Entry 1GBC (X-ray diffraction, 2.20 A resolution); this record covers chains A and P.

# Chain A
Protein: Alpha-lytic protease
From: Lysobacter enzymogenes
Notes: EC 3.4.21.12
UniProt: P00778 (PRLA_LYSEN); the construct lacks a stretch of the UniProt sequence and is renumbered around it, so the offset changes along the chain: 16-19 = UniProt 202-205; 31-36 = UniProt 206-211; 38-44 = UniProt 212-218; 45-48 = UniProt 220-223; 13 more segments
Sequence (198 residues; row label = number of the first residue in the row; note: 60 numbers in that range are skipped by the numbering (no residue carries them; nothing is unmodelled there); a row labelled like 15A-15B holds insertion residues (15A, then the next letters in order)):
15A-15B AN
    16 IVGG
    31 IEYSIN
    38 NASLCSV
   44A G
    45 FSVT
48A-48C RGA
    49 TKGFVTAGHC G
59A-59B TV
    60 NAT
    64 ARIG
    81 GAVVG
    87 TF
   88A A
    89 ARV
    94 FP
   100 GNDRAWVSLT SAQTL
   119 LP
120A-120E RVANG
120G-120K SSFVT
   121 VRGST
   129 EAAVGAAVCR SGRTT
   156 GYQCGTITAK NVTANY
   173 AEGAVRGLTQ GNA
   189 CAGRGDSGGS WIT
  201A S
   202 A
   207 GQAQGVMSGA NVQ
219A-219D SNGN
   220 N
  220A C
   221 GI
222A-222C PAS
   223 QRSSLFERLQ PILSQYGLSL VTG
Differences from the reference sequence: engineered mutation Ala-190 (Met337 in P00778), Ala-216 (Gly360 in P00778)
Swiss-Prot annotation at these positions:
  - active site (Charge relay system): His-57, Asp-102, Ser-195
Disulfides: Cys-42/Cys-58, Cys-137/Cys-159, Cys-189/Cys-220A

# Chain P
Protein: Methoxysuccinyl-ala-ala-pro-leucine boronic acid inhibitor
Sequence (5 residues; each row starts with the number of its first residue; the depositors numbered this strand downwards along its sequence, so these rows (ascending numbers) run in the REVERSE of the deposited 5'-to-3' order):
     1 LPAAX
Disordered / not traced: 5
Modified residues: Leu-1 (leucine boronic acid; BLE); MSU (succinic acid monomethyl ester) at position 5

# How chain A and chain P interact
Pairs across the interface (18; chain A residue first):
  His-57(A) / Leu-1(P)  hydrogen bond (side chain-backbone)
  His-57(A) / Pro-2(P)
  Tyr-171(A) / Pro-2(P)
  Tyr-171(A) / Ala-3(P)
  Tyr-171(A) / Ala-4(P)
  Gly-191(A) / Leu-1(P)
  Arg-192(A) / Leu-1(P)
  Gly-193(A) / Leu-1(P)
  Asp-194(A) / Leu-1(P)
  Ser-195(A) / Leu-1(P)  covalent bond
  Ser-214(A) / Leu-1(P)  hydrogen bond (backbone-backbone)
  Ser-214(A) / Pro-2(P)
  Gly-215(A) / Ala-3(P)
  Ala-216(A) / Leu-1(P)
  Ala-216(A) / Ala-3(P)  hydrogen bond (backbone-backbone)
  Ala-216(A) / Ala-4(P)
  Asn-217(A) / Ala-4(P)
  Val-218(A) / Leu-1(P)
Also at the interface, not in a pair above, chain A (18 interface residues in all): Phe-94, Asn-170, Glu-174, Ala-190, Met-213, Leu-227

# Summary
18 residues of chain A and 4 residues of chain P are in contact; the contacts include 1 covalent bond and 3
hydrogen bonds. Polar contacts include His-57(A)/Leu-1(P), Ser-214(A)/Leu-1(P) and Ala-216(A)/Ala-3(P).
UniProt lists 3 active-site residues on chain A.
Here chain A is Alpha-lytic protease (Lysobacter enzymogenes) and chain P is
Methoxysuccinyl-ala-ala-pro-leucine boronic acid inhibitor. Entry 1GBC (Alpha-lytic protease with met 190
replaced by ala and gly 216 replaced by ala complex with ...) was determined by X-ray diffraction, deposited
together with 1GBB, 1GBD, 1GBF, 1GBH, 1GBI, 1GBK, 1GBL and 1GBM.
